Entry 5YIY (X-ray diffraction, 2.50 A resolution); this record covers chains A and B.

# Chain A (and B)
Protein: CoA transferase
Source organism: Mycobacterium tuberculosis (strain ATCC 25618 / H37Rv)
Notes: chain B of this document is another copy of the same molecule, construct and numbering; everything in this record applies to it too
Reference sequence: P96877 (P96877_MYCTU); residue numbers follow UniProt; this construct covers 1-394
Amino-acid sequence (394 residues; numbered 1 to 394; the number before each row is that of its first residue):
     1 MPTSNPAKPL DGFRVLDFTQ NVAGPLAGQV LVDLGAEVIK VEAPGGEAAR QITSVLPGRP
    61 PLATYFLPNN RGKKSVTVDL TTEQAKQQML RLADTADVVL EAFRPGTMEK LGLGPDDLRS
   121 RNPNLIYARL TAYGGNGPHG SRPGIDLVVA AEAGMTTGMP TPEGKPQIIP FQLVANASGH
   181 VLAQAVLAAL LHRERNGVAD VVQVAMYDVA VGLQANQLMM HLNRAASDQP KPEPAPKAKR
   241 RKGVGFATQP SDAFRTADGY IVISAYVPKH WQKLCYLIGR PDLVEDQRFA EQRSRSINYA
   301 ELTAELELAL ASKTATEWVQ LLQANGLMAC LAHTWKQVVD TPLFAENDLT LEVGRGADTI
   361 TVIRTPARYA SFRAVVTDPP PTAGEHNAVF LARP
Not modelled in the structure: 1-4, 57-60, 225-246 (chain B: 1-4, 58-62, 224-246, 394)
Sequence notes: engineered mutation Ala175 (Asp in P96877)

# How chain A and chain B interact
Residue-residue contacts - 282 pairs, chain A then chain B:
  Ala7(A) with His192(B); Asn196(B)
  Lys8(A) with His192(B); Asn196(B), hydrogen bond (backbone-side chain)
  Pro9(A) with Ala188(B); His192(B); Arg195(B), hydrogen bond (backbone-side chain); Asn196(B)
  Leu10(A) with Leu191(B), hydrophobic; Arg195(B)
  Asp11(A) with Arg195(B), hydrogen bond (backbone-side chain)
  Phe13(A) with Arg195(B)
  Val30(A) with Gln184(B)
  Thr53(A) with Arg293(B), hydrogen bond
  Thr64(A) with Asn216(B), hydrogen bond (backbone-side chain)
  Tyr65(A) with Asn216(B)
  Leu67(A) with Met219(B), hydrophobic
  Pro68(A) with Met219(B)
  Tyr133(A) with Leu343(B), hydrophobic; Asn347(B), hydrogen bond (backbone-side chain)
  Asn136(A) with Glu346(B); Asn347(B), hydrogen bond; Arg368(B)
  Gly137(A) with Glu346(B), hydrogen bond (backbone-side chain)
  Pro138(A) with Glu346(B)
  His139(A) with Pro342(B); Glu346(B), salt bridge
  Gly140(A) with Leu343(B); Glu346(B), hydrogen bond (backbone-side chain)
  Arg142(A) with Gln323(B)
  Pro143(A) with Met328(B)
  Gly144(A) with Met328(B)
  Ile145(A) with Ser264(B); Tyr266(B); Met328(B)
  Leu147(A) with Ser251(B); Asp252(B); Val262(B), hydrophobic
  Val148(A) with Ser264(B); Cys330(B), hydrogen bond (backbone-side chain)
  Ala151(A) with Val262(B), hydrophobic; Leu331(B); Ala332(B); His333(B), hydrogen bond (backbone-backbone)
  Glu152(A) with Cys330(B); Leu331(B); His333(B), hydrogen bond (backbone-side chain); Val338(B); Leu343(B)
  Ala153(A) with Val338(B)
  Gly154(A) with His333(B); Trp335(B), hydrogen bond (backbone-side chain); Val338(B)
  Met155(A) with Phe171(B), hydrophobic
  Thr156(A) with Ala332(B)
  Thr157(A) with Pro170(B); His333(B), hydrogen bond (side chain-backbone); Thr334(B); Trp335(B), hydrogen bond (side chain-backbone)
  Met159(A) with Gln167(B); Pro170(B)
  Pro160(A) with Pro160(B); Pro162(B); Gln167(B), hydrogen bond (backbone-side chain)
  Thr161(A) with Pro162(B)
  Pro162(A) with Pro160(B); Pro162(B)
  Glu163(A) with Tyr260(B)
  Gly164(A) with Tyr260(B)
  Lys165(A) with Asp252(B), salt bridge; Tyr260(B)
  Pro166(A) with Tyr260(B); Ala332(B), hydrophobic
  Gln167(A) with Met159(B); Gln167(B), hydrogen bond
  Ile168(A) with Asp252(B)
  Ile169(A) with Ile169(B), hydrophobic
  Pro170(A) with Thr157(B); Met159(B); Gln217(B)
  Phe171(A) with Met155(B), hydrophobic; Leu173(B), hydrophobic; Leu213(B); Gln214(B); Gln217(B)
  Gln172(A) with Gln217(B), hydrogen bond
  Leu173(A) with Leu173(B), hydrophobic; Leu213(B)
  Asn176(A) with Gly212(B), hydrogen bond (side chain-backbone); Leu213(B), hydrogen bond (side chain-backbone); Asn216(B)
  Ala177(A) with Leu213(B)
  His180(A) with Val181(B); Gln184(B), hydrogen bond
  Val181(A) with His180(B); Pro366(B), hydrophobic
  Ala183(A) with Gln184(B)
  Gln184(A) with Val30(B); His180(B), hydrogen bond; Ala183(B); Gln184(B); Leu187(B)
  Ala185(A) with Ala367(B), hydrophobic; Tyr369(B)
  Leu187(A) with Gln184(B); Ala188(B), hydrophobic; Leu191(B)
  Ala188(A) with Pro9(B); Leu34(B), hydrophobic; Leu187(B), hydrophobic; Tyr369(B)
  Leu190(A) with Leu191(B), hydrophobic
  Leu191(A) with Leu10(B), hydrophobic; Leu187(B); Leu190(B), hydrophobic; Leu191(B), hydrophobic
  His192(A) with Ala7(B); Lys8(B); Pro9(B); Ser371(B), hydrogen bond; Phe372(B)
  Arg195(A) with Pro9(B), hydrogen bond (side chain-backbone); Leu10(B); Asp11(B), hydrogen bond (side chain-backbone); Phe13(B); Glu194(B), salt bridge
  Asn196(A) with Ala7(B); Lys8(B), hydrogen bond (side chain-backbone); Pro9(B)
  Val198(A) with Ser371(B)
  Asp200(A) with Tyr369(B); Ala370(B), hydrogen bond (side chain-backbone); Ser371(B), hydrogen bond; Phe372(B)
  Val201(A) with Tyr369(B); Ala370(B), hydrogen bond (backbone-backbone)
  Val202(A) with Arg368(B); Tyr369(B), hydrophobic
  Gln203(A) with Ala367(B); Arg368(B), hydrogen bond (backbone-backbone)
  Tyr207(A) with Val338(B); Thr341(B); Leu343(B), hydrophobic; Phe344(B); Asn347(B); Leu349(B), hydrophobic
  Asp208(A) with Asn347(B), hydrogen bond; Leu349(B); Arg364(B), salt bridge
  Val209(A) with Pro366(B), hydrophobic
  Val211(A) with Phe344(B), hydrophobic; Leu349(B), hydrophobic
  Gly212(A) with Asn176(B)
  Leu213(A) with Phe171(B); Gln172(B); Leu173(B), hydrophobic; Asn176(B), hydrogen bond (backbone-side chain); Ala177(B)
  Gln214(A) with Phe171(B); Trp335(B), hydrogen bond
  Ala215(A) with Ile363(B)
  Asn216(A) with Thr64(B), hydrogen bond (side chain-backbone); Tyr65(B); Gln172(B); Asn176(B)
  Gln217(A) with Pro170(B), hydrogen bond (side chain-backbone); Phe171(B); Gln172(B); Trp335(B)
  Leu218(A) with Trp335(B); Val339(B); Ile363(B), hydrophobic
  Met219(A) with Leu67(B), hydrophobic; Pro68(B); Ile360(B), hydrophobic; Thr361(B); Val362(B), hydrophobic
  Met220(A) with Ser54(B); Val55(B), hydrophobic
  His221(A) with Trp335(B); Lys336(B)
  Leu222(A) with Val339(B), hydrophobic; Thr350(B); Ile363(B), hydrophobic
  Asn223(A) with Ile360(B); Thr361(B), hydrogen bond (side chain-backbone)
  Ala247(A) with Ser54(B)
  Thr248(A) with Ile52(B)
  Ser251(A) with Leu147(B)
  Asp252(A) with Leu147(B); Lys165(B), salt bridge; Ile168(B)
  Ala253(A) with Lys165(B)
  Tyr260(A) with Glu163(B); Gly164(B); Lys165(B); Pro166(B)
  Val262(A) with Leu147(B), hydrophobic; Ala151(B), hydrophobic
  Ser264(A) with Ile145(B); Val148(B)
  Tyr266(A) with Ile52(B), hydrophobic; Ile145(B)
  Gln292(A) with Ile52(B)
  Arg293(A) with Thr53(B), hydrogen bond (side chain-backbone)
  Gln323(A) with Arg142(B)
  Gly326(A) with Pro143(B)
  Met328(A) with Pro143(B); Gly144(B); Val148(B)
  Cys330(A) with Val148(B), hydrogen bond (side chain-backbone); Glu152(B)
  Leu331(A) with Ala151(B); Glu152(B)
  Ala332(A) with Ala151(B); Thr156(B)
  His333(A) with Ala151(B), hydrogen bond (backbone-backbone); Glu152(B), hydrogen bond (side chain-backbone); Gly154(B); Thr156(B); Thr157(B), hydrogen bond (backbone-side chain)
  Thr334(A) with Thr157(B)
  Trp335(A) with Gly154(B), hydrogen bond (side chain-backbone); Thr157(B), hydrogen bond (backbone-side chain); Gln214(B), hydrogen bond; Gln217(B); Leu218(B), hydrophobic
  Lys336(A) with His221(B)
  Val338(A) with Glu152(B); Ala153(B); Gly154(B); Tyr207(B)
  Val339(A) with Leu218(B), hydrophobic; Leu222(B), hydrophobic
  Thr341(A) with Tyr207(B)
  Pro342(A) with His139(B)
  Leu343(A) with Tyr133(B), hydrophobic; His139(B); Gly140(B); Glu152(B); Tyr207(B), hydrophobic
  Phe344(A) with Tyr207(B); Val211(B), hydrophobic
  Glu346(A) with Gly137(B); Pro138(B); His139(B), hydrogen bond (side chain-backbone); Gly140(B), hydrogen bond (side chain-backbone)
  Asn347(A) with Tyr133(B), hydrogen bond (side chain-backbone); Asn136(B), hydrogen bond; Tyr207(B); Asp208(B), hydrogen bond
  Leu349(A) with Tyr207(B), hydrophobic; Asp208(B)
  Thr350(A) with Leu222(B)
  Ile360(A) with Asn223(B)
  Thr361(A) with Met219(B); Leu222(B); Asn223(B), hydrogen bond (backbone-side chain)
  Val362(A) with Met219(B), hydrophobic
  Ile363(A) with Val211(B), hydrophobic; Ala215(B), hydrophobic; Leu218(B), hydrophobic; Leu222(B), hydrophobic
  Arg364(A) with Asp208(B), salt bridge
  Pro366(A) with Val181(B), hydrophobic
  Ala367(A) with Ala185(B), hydrophobic; Gln203(B)
  Arg368(A) with Asn136(B), hydrogen bond; Val202(B); Gln203(B), hydrogen bond (backbone-backbone)
  Tyr369(A) with Ala185(B); Ala188(B); Asp200(B); Val201(B); Val202(B), hydrophobic
  Ala370(A) with Asp200(B), hydrogen bond (backbone-side chain); Val201(B), hydrogen bond (backbone-backbone)
  Ser371(A) with His192(B), hydrogen bond; Val198(B); Asp200(B), hydrogen bond
  Phe372(A) with His192(B); Asp200(B)
Interface residues without a listed pair, chain A (131 interface residues in all): Leu34, Ile52, Gly134, Glu194, Val204, Ile263, Ala329
Interface residues without a listed pair, chain B (129 interface residues in all): Thr161, Val204, Val209, Ala253, Ile263, Gln292, Gly326, Ala329

# Summary
The interface between chain A and chain B involves 131 residues on one side and 129 on the other, with 56
hydrogen bonds and 6 salt bridges. Polar pairs include His139(A)-Glu346(B), Lys165(A)-Asp252(B) and
Arg195(A)-Glu194(B).
Chain A and chain B are both CoA transferase (Mycobacterium tuberculosis (strain ATCC 25618 / H37Rv)); the
structure, Crystal structure of D175A mutant of Rv3272 from Mycobacterium tuberculosis, was determined by
X-ray diffraction, deposited together with 5YIT and 5YX6.
